6TQL - chains B and C of the 3 polymer chains in the assembly; structure by electron microscopy, 3.96 A resolution.

Chain B (and C):
Name: Uromodulin
Source organism: Homo sapiens
Notes: chain C of this document is another copy of the same molecule, construct and numbering; everything in this record applies to it too
UniProt: P07911 (UROM_HUMAN); residue numbers follow UniProt; this construct covers 292-587
Amino-acid sequence (296 residues; each row starts with the number of its first residue):
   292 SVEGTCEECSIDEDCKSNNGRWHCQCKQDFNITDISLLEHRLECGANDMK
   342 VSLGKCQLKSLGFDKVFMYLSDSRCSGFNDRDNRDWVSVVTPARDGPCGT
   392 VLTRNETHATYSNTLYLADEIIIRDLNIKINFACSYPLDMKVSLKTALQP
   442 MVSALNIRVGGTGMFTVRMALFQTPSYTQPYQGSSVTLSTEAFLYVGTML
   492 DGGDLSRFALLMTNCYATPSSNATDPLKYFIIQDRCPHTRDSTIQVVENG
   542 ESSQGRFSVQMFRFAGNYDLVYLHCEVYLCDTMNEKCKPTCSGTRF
Disordered / not traced: 292-443, 585-587 (chain C: 445-587)
Cystine bridges: C506-C566, C527-C582, C571-C578
Covalent attachments: N-acetylglucosamine (NAG) linked to N513
Curated features (UniProtKB/Swiss-Prot):
  - region: D430 to T453 (Flexible ZP-N/ZP-C linker), G454 to T465 (Internal hydrophobic patch (IHP)), R586, F587 (Essential for cleavage by HPN)
  - site: F587 (Cleavage)
  - glycosylation (N-linked (GlcNAc...) asparagine): N322 (complex), N396 (complex), N513 (complex)
  - natural variant: C300 (C300G: In ADTKD1), C315 (C315R: In ADTKD1), Q316 (Q316P: In ADTKD1), C317 (C317Y: In ADTKD1), C347 (C347G: In ADTKD1), A461 (A461E: In ADTKD1)
  - mutagenesis: L333 (L333K: Abolishes polymerization and filament formation of the secreted form), R415 (R415A: Abolishes polymerization. No effect on protein trafficking or secretion. Suppresses the dominant-negative loss of polymerization in 555-F-A-556 DEL or 586-A--A-589 ...), I421 (I421K: Abolishes polymerization and filament formation of the secreted form), D430 (D430L: Impairs polymerization and filament formation of the secreted form), L435 (L435S: Impairs polymerization and filament formation of the secreted form), V458 (V458R: Leads to retention in the endoplasmic reticulum, probably due to misfolding), F555 to A556 (Abolishes polymerization, in a dominant-negative manner. No effect on protein trafficking or secretion. Suppresses the dominant-negative loss of polymerization; when associated with A-415)
From the paper describing this entry:
  - post-translational modification sites: N396, N513
  - mutagenesis - R415A, F555DEL/A556DEL: unchanged localization
  - mutagenesis - R415A: unchanged expression

Interface between chain B and chain C:
Pairs across the interface - 24 pairs, chain B then chain C:
  T481(B) with R415(C), hydrogen bond (side chain-backbone)
  L518(B) with I412(C), hydrophobic
  Y520(B) with I413(C); R415(C)
  R531(B) with E411(C), salt bridge
  D532(B) with R415(C), salt bridge
  T534(B) with R415(C)
  Q551(B) with R415(C), hydrogen bond (backbone-side chain)
  M552(B) with R415(C), hydrogen bond (backbone-side chain)
  F553(B) with I413(C), hydrophobic; I414(C); R415(C)
  R554(B) with I412(C); I413(C); I414(C), hydrogen bond (backbone-backbone)
  F555(B) with I412(C)
  A556(B) with A409(C), hydrophobic; E411(C); I412(C), hydrogen bond (backbone-backbone); I414(C), hydrophobic
  G557(B) with Y407(C)
  N558(B) with S362(C), hydrogen bond; Y407(C), hydrogen bond
  Y559(B) with S364(C)
Other interface residues (no listed pair), chain B (16 interface residues in all): E482
Other interface residues (no listed pair), chain C (13 interface residues in all): K356, L361, D416, N418

Overview:
16 residues of chain B and 13 residues of chain C are in contact, with 7 hydrogen bonds and 2 salt bridges.
Polar pairs include R531(B)-E411(C), D532(B)-R415(C) and T481(B)-R415(C). N-acetylglucosamine is covalently
linked to N513(B). From the paper: R415A and F555DEL/A556DEL of chain B leave localization unchanged;
modification sites N396(B) and N513(B).
Both chains are Uromodulin (Homo sapiens). Entry 6TQL (Cryo-EM of elastase-treated human uromodulin
(UMOD)/Tamm-Horsfall protein (THP) filament) was determined by electron microscopy (same publication as 6TQK).
